Entry 5OSK (X-ray diffraction, 2.11 A resolution); this record covers chains B and E of the 6 polymer chains in the assembly.

# Chain B
Name: Tubulin beta-2B chain
Source organism: Bos taurus
UniProt: Q6B856 (TBB2B_BOVIN); the author numbering skips numbers that UniProt does not, so the offset changes along the chain: 1-42 = UniProt 1-42; 45-360 = UniProt 43-358; 369-455 = UniProt 359-445
Chain sequence (445 residues; row label = number of the first residue in the row; note: 10 numbers in that range are skipped by the numbering (no residue carries them; nothing is unmodelled there)):
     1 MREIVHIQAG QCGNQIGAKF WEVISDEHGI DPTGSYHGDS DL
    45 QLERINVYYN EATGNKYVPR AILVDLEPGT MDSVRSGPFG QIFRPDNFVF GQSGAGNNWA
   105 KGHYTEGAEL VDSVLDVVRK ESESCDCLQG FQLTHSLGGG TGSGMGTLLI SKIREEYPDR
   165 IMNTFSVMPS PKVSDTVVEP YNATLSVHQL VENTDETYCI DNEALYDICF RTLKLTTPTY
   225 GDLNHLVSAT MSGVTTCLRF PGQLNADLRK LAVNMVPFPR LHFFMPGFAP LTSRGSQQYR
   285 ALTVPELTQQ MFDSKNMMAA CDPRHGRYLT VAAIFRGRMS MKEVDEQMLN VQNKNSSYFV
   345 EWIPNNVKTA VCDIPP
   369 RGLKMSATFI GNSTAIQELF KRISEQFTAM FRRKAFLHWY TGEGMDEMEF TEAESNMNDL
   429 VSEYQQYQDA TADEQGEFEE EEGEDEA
Not modelled in the structure: 249, 277-281, 438-455
Ion coordination: Mg2+: Q11 (together with GDP)
Small-molecule neighbours:
  - A9Q (3-(2,5-Dimethoxybenzyl)-7-sulfamoyloxy-6-methoxy-3,4-dihydroquinazolin-2(1H)-one): V238, C241, L242, L248, A250, K254, L255, N258, M259, T314, V315, A316, A317, I318, N349, N350, V351, K352, T353, A354, I378
  - GDP (guanosine-5'-diphosphate): G10, Q11, C12, Q15, I16, D69, N101, S140, G142, G143, G144, T145, G146, S147, V171, P173, V177, D179, E183, N206, L209, Y224, L227, N228
Reported in the primary citation:
  - binding site for A9Q: C241, L242, L255, M259, A316, N349, K352, A354

# Chain E
Name: Stathmin-4
Source organism: Rattus norvegicus
UniProt: P63043 (STMN4_RAT); residues 5-145 here correspond to UniProt positions 49-189 (UniProt number = residue number + 44)
Chain sequence (143 residues; numbered 3 to 145; the number before each row is that of its first residue):
     3 MADMEVIELN KCTSGQSFEV ILKPPSFDGV PEFNASLPRR RDPSLEEIQK KLEAAEERRK
    63 YQEAELLKHL AEKREHEREV IQKAIEENNN FIKMAKEKLA QKMESNKENR EAHLAAMLER
   123 LQEKDKHAEE VRKNKELKEE ASR
Not modelled in the structure: 3-5, 29-43, 144-145
Construct notes: initiating methionine (3); expression tag (4)

# How chain B and chain E interact
Contacting residue pairs (23; chain B residue first):
  H107(B) - K75(E)  hydrogen bond
  Y108(B) - H78(E)  hydrogen bond
  Y108(B) - E79(E)
  Y108(B) - V82(E)  hydrophobic
  Y108(B) - I83(E)
  L152(B) - E79(E)
  S155(B) - L72(E)
  S155(B) - K75(E)
  S155(B) - R76(E)  hydrogen bond
  K156(B) - R76(E)
  R158(B) - L68(E)
  E159(B) - L72(E)
  E159(B) - R76(E)  salt bridge
  Q193(B) - K75(E)
  E196(B) - H71(E)
  T409(B) - E89(E)
  E411(B) - V82(E)
  E411(B) - A86(E)
  G412(B) - V82(E)
  G412(B) - K85(E)
  G412(B) - A86(E)
  D414(B) - K85(E)  salt bridge
  E417(B) - H78(E)  salt bridge
Interface residues without a listed pair, chain B (18 interface residues in all): T109, P162, G410, M413
Interface residues without a listed pair, chain E (14 interface residues in all): E65, L69

# Summary
Chain B and chain E form an interface of 18 and 14 residues respectively, with 3 hydrogen bonds and 3 salt
bridges. Polar contacts include E159(B)-R76(E), D414(B)-K85(E) and E417(B)-H78(E). Ligands of chain B: GDP and
compound A9Q. From the paper: a binding site for A9Q at C241(B), L242(B) and L255(B) among others.
Chain B is Tubulin beta-2B chain (Bos taurus) and chain E is Stathmin-4 (Rattus norvegicus); the structure,
Tubulin-7j complex, was determined by X-ray diffraction.
